PDB entry 3IAM | X-ray diffraction, 3.10 A resolution | chains 2 and 7 of the 8 polymer chains in the assembly

== Chain 2 ==
Molecule: NADH-quinone oxidoreductase subunit 2
Organism: Thermus thermophilus
Notes: EC 1.6.99.5
Reference sequence: Q56221 (NQO2_THET8); residue numbers follow UniProt; this construct covers 1-181
Chain sequence (181 residues; row label = number of the first residue in the row):
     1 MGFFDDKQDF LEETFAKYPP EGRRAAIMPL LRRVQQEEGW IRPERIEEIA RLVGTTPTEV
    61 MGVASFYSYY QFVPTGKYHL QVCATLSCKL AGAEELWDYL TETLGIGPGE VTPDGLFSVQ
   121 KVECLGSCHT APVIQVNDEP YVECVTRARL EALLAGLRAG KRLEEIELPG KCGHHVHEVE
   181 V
Not modelled in the structure: 1, 181
Disulfide bonds: Cys144-Cys172
Bound ions: 2Fe-2S cluster Fe: Cys83, Cys88, Cys124, Cys128
Small-molecule neighbours: 2Fe-2S cluster (FES): Cys83, Thr85, Ser87, Cys88, Cys124, Leu125, Gly126, Ser127, Cys128, Val133
Curated features (UniProtKB/Swiss-Prot):
  - binding site ([2Fe-2S] cluster): Cys83, Ser87, Cys88, Cys124, Cys128

== Chain 7 ==
Molecule: NADH-quinone oxidoreductase subunit 15
Organism: Thermus thermophilus
Notes: EC 1.6.99.5
Reference sequence: Q5SKZ7 (NQO15_THET8); residue numbers follow UniProt; this construct covers 1-129
Chain sequence (129 residues; row label = number of the first residue in the row):
     1 MSASSERELY EAWVELLSWM REYAQAKGVR FEKEADFPDF IYRMERPYDL PTTIMTASLS
    61 DGLGEPFLLA DVSPRHAKLK RIGLRLPRAH IHLHAHYEPG KGLVTGKIPL TKERFFALAD
   121 RAREALAFA
Not modelled in the structure: 1-2
Bound ions: Ca2+ near Gly64 (its only coordinating residue here)

== Chain 2 / chain 7 interface ==
Pairs across the interface (20):
  Trp40(2) - Ala125(7)  hydrophobic
  Met61(2) - Arg88(7)
  Ser68(2) - His90(7)
  Tyr70(2) - His90(7)  hydrogen bond (backbone-side chain)
  Phe72(2) - Ala89(7)  hydrophobic
  Phe72(2) - Ala125(7)
  Val73(2) - Ile91(7)  hydrophobic
  Val73(2) - Ala125(7)  hydrophobic
  Pro74(2) - Arg121(7)  hydrogen bond (backbone-side chain)
  Pro74(2) - Ala125(7)
  Asp98(2) - Lys107(7)
  Thr101(2) - Ile108(7)
  Glu102(2) - Lys107(7)  salt bridge
  Pro108(2) - Ile91(7)  hydrophobic
  Pro108(2) - Leu93(7)  hydrophobic
  Gly109(2) - Ile91(7)
  Gly109(2) - Arg121(7)  hydrogen bond (backbone-side chain)
  Glu110(2) - Arg114(7)  salt bridge
  Glu110(2) - Arg121(7)
  Val111(2) - Arg121(7)
Other interface residues (no listed pair), chain 2 (21 interface residues in all): Pro43, Ser65, Tyr67, Gln71, Gly105, Gly107, Gln120
Other interface residues (no listed pair), chain 7 (14 interface residues in all): His92, Leu118, Leu126, Phe128

== Overview ==
The interface between chain 2 and chain 7 involves 21 residues on one side and 14 on the other, with 3
hydrogen bonds and 2 salt bridges. Polar pairs include Glu102(2)-Lys107(7), Glu110(2)-Arg114(7) and
Tyr70(2)-His90(7). Chain 2 binds 2Fe-2S cluster.
Here chain 2 is NADH-quinone oxidoreductase subunit 2 and chain 7 is NADH-quinone oxidoreductase subunit 15,
both from Thermus thermophilus. Entry 3IAM (Crystal structure of the hydrophilic domain of respiratory complex
I from Thermus thermophilus, reduced, 2 mol/ASU ...) was determined by X-ray diffraction, deposited together
with 3I9V and 3IAS.
